3ZM0 - chain A; structure by X-ray diffraction, 1.50 A resolution.

Chain A:
Protein: Tyrosine-protein phosphatase non-receptor type 11
Source organism: Homo sapiens
Notes: EC 3.1.3.48; fragment: catalytic domain, residues 248-527
Reference sequence: Q06124 (PTN11_HUMAN); residue numbers follow UniProt; this construct covers 248-527
Amino-acid sequence (284 residues; numbered 244 to 527; the number before each row is that of its first residue):
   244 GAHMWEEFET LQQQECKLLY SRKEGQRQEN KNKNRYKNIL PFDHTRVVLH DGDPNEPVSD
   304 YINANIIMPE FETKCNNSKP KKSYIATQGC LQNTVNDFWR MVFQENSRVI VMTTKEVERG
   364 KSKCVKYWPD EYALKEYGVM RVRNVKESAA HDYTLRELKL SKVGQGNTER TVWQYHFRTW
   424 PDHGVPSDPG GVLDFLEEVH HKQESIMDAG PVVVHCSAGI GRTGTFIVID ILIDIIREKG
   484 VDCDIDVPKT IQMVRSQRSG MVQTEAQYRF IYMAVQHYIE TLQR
Disordered / not traced: 256-262, 314-323, 407-410, 526-527
Sequence notes: expression tag (244-247)
UniProt features mapped onto this chain:
  - active site: C459 (Phosphocysteine intermediate)
  - binding site (substrate): D425, C459 to R465, Q506
  - natural variant: Q256 (Q256R: In NS1), L261 (L261F: In NS1; L261H: In NS1), L262 (L262F: In NS1; L262R: In NS1), R265 (R265Q: In NS1), Y279 (Y279C: In NS1 and LPRD1; Y279S: In LPRD1), I282 (I282V: In NS1), F285 (F285L: In NS1; F285S: In NS1), N308 (N308D: In NS1; N308S: In NS1), I309 (I309V: In NS1), T411 (T411M: In NS1; uncertain significance), A461 (A461T: In LPRD1), G464 (G464A: In LPRD1), 9 further natural variant entries in UniProt
  - mutagenesis: C459 (C459S: Abolishes phosphatase activity. Enhances interaction with NEDD9)

Summary:
From UniProt: active-site residue C459, 9 substrate-binding residues and one mutagenesis site.
Chain A is Tyrosine-protein phosphatase non-receptor type 11 (Homo sapiens); the structure, Catalytic domain
of human SHP2, was determined by X-ray diffraction (same publication as 3ZM1, 3ZM2 and 3ZM3).
